PDB entry 6LA4 | electron microscopy, 2.34 A resolution | chains C and D of the 4 polymer chains in the assembly

Chain C:
Molecule: Capsid protein VP3
Organism: Echovirus E11
Sequence (238 residues; row label = number of the first residue in the row):
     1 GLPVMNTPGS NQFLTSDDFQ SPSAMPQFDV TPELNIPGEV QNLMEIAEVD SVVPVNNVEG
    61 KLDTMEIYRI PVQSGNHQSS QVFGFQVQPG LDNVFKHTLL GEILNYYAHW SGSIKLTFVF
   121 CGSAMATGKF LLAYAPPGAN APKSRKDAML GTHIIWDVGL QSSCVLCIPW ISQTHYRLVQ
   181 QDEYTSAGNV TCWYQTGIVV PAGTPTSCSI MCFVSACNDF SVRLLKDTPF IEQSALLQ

Chain D:
Molecule: Capsid protein VP4
Organism: Echovirus E11
Sequence (69 residues; row label = number of the first residue in the row):
     1 MGAQVSTQKT GAHETGLNAS GRSIIHYTNI NYYKDAASNS ANRQDFSQDP GKFTEPVKDI
    61 MVKSLPALN
Disordered / not traced: 14-23

How chain C and chain D interact:
Pairs across the interface (31):
  Asp18(C) - Ser40(D)
  Asp18(C) - Ala41(D)  hydrogen bond (side chain-backbone)
  Asp18(C) - Arg43(D)  salt bridge
  Phe19(C) - Ser40(D)
  Gln20(C) - Asn29(D)
  Gln20(C) - Ile30(D)  hydrogen bond (side chain-backbone)
  Gln20(C) - Asn31(D)
  Gln20(C) - Tyr32(D)  hydrogen bond (side chain-backbone)
  Gln20(C) - Tyr33(D)
  Gln20(C) - Ser38(D)
  Ser21(C) - Ser38(D)  hydrogen bond (backbone-side chain)
  Pro22(C) - Tyr33(D)
  Pro22(C) - Ser38(D)
  Ser23(C) - Asp35(D)
  Ser23(C) - Ser38(D)  hydrogen bond (backbone-side chain)
  Met25(C) - Asp35(D)
  Pro26(C) - Asp35(D)
  Gln27(C) - Lys34(D)
  Gln27(C) - Asp35(D)  hydrogen bond
  Gly38(C) - Lys52(D)
  Glu39(C) - Lys52(D)  hydrogen bond (backbone-side chain)
  Val40(C) - Phe53(D)  hydrophobic
  Gln41(C) - Ser47(D)
  Glu45(C) - Gln48(D)
  Glu45(C) - Asp49(D)  hydrogen bond (side chain-backbone)
  Glu45(C) - Phe53(D)
  Glu48(C) - Thr54(D)
  Val49(C) - Phe53(D)  hydrophobic
  Gln161(C) - Pro66(D)
  Gln161(C) - Ala67(D)  hydrogen bond (side chain-backbone)
  Gln161(C) - Leu68(D)
Other interface residues (no listed pair), chain C (21 interface residues in all): Ser16, Asp17, Asn42, Leu160
Other interface residues (no listed pair), chain D (22 interface residues in all): Asn39, Pro50

Summary:
Chain C and chain D form an interface of 21 and 22 residues respectively; the contacts include 9 hydrogen
bonds and 1 salt bridge. Polar pairs include Asp18(C)-Arg43(D), Asp18(C)-Ala41(D) and Gln20(C)-Ile30(D).
Chain C is Capsid protein VP3 and chain D is Capsid protein VP4, both from Echovirus E11; the structure,
Cryo-EM structure of full echovirus 11 particle at pH 5.5, was determined by electron microscopy (same
publication as 6LA3, 6LA5, 6LA6, 6LA7, 6LAO, 6LAP and 3 further entries).
